Entry 4Z73 (X-ray diffraction, 3.30 A resolution); this record covers chains C and E of the 6 polymer chains in the assembly.

[Chain C (and E)]
Protein: Inorganic pyrophosphatase
Source organism: Mycobacterium tuberculosis (strain ATCC 25618 / H37Rv)
Notes: EC 3.6.1.1; chain E of this document is another copy of the same molecule, construct and numbering; everything in this record applies to it too
UniProtKB: P9WI55 (IPYR_MYCTU); residue numbers follow UniProt; this construct covers 1-162
Chain sequence (171 residues; row label = number of the first residue in the row; numbers below 1 keep their minus sign (Met-8 is residue -8)):
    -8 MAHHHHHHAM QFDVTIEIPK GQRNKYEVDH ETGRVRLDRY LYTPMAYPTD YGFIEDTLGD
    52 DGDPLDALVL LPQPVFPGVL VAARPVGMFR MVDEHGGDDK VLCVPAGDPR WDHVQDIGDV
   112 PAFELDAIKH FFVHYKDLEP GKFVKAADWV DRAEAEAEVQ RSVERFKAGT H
Disordered / not traced: -8 to -1, 160-162
Differences from the reference sequence: initiating methionine (-8); expression tag (-7 to 0)
Ion coordination: Mn2+ site 1 near Asp57 (its only coordinating residue here); Mn2+ site 2: Asp128, Glu130
Curated features (UniProtKB/Swiss-Prot):
  - active site: Asp89 (Proton acceptor)
  - binding site (Mg(2+)): Glu8, Asp52, Asp57, Asp84, Asp89
  - binding site (substrate): Lys16, Arg30, Tyr42, Tyr126
  - mutagenesis: His21 (H21K: 4-fold decrease in catalytic activity with Mg(2+) as cofactor. 3-fold increase in catalytic activity with Zn(2+) as cofactor. Shifts the pH for optimal activity to 8.5), Asp54 (D54N: 3-fold decrease in catalytic activity, and 2-fold decrease in substrate affinity), Asp57 (D57N: Loss of catalytic activity), His86 (H86A: Nearly no effect on catalytic activity with Mg(2+) as cofactor. 10-fold increase in catalytic activity with Zn(2+) as cofactor), Asp89 (D89N: Loss of catalytic activity)

[Interface between chain C and chain E]
Residue-residue contacts (31):
  Tyr33(C) - Phe114(E)  hydrophobic
  Tyr33(C) - Ala118(E)
  Thr34(C) - His121(E)
  Pro35(C) - Met36(E)
  Pro35(C) - Ala37(E)  hydrogen bond (backbone-backbone)
  Pro35(C) - Pro39(E)  hydrophobic
  Pro35(C) - Ala118(E)
  Pro35(C) - His121(E)
  Pro35(C) - Phe122(E)  hydrophobic
  Met36(C) - Pro35(E)
  Met36(C) - Met36(E)  hydrophobic
  Ala37(C) - Pro35(E)  hydrogen bond (backbone-backbone)
  Pro39(C) - Pro35(E)  hydrophobic
  Asp117(C) - Leu129(E)
  Ala118(C) - Tyr33(E)
  Ala118(C) - Pro35(E)
  His121(C) - Thr34(E)
  His121(C) - Pro35(E)
  His121(C) - Met36(E)
  His121(C) - His125(E)
  His121(C) - Asp128(E)  salt bridge
  His121(C) - Leu129(E)
  Phe122(C) - Pro35(E)
  His125(C) - His121(E)
  His125(C) - His125(E)
  His125(C) - Asp128(E)  salt bridge
  Asp128(C) - His121(E)  salt bridge
  Asp128(C) - His125(E)  salt bridge
  Leu129(C) - Asp117(E)
  Leu129(C) - Ala118(E)
  Leu129(C) - His121(E)
Interface residues without a listed pair, chain C (14 interface residues in all): Phe114
Interface residues without a listed pair, chain E (15 interface residues in all): Arg14

[Overview]
The interface between chain C and chain E involves 14 residues on one side and 15 on the other, with 2
hydrogen bonds and 4 salt bridges. Polar contacts include His121(C)-Asp128(E), His125(C)-Asp128(E) and
Pro35(C)-Ala37(E).
Both chains are Inorganic pyrophosphatase (Mycobacterium tuberculosis (strain ATCC 25618 / H37Rv)). Entry 4Z73
(Crystal structure of inorganic pyrophosphatase from Mycobacterium tuberculosis in complex with a phosphate
ion and an ...) was determined by X-ray diffraction, deposited together with 4Z70, 4Z71, 4Z72 and 4Z74.
